PDB entry 3GLG | X-ray diffraction, 3.25 A resolution | chains A and K of the 7 polymer chains in the assembly

== Chain A ==
Molecule: DNA polymerase III subunit delta
Organism: Escherichia coli
Notes: EC 2.7.7.7
UniProt: P28630 (HOLA_ECOLI); residue numbers follow UniProt; this construct covers 1-343
Sequence (343 residues; row label = number of the first residue in the row):
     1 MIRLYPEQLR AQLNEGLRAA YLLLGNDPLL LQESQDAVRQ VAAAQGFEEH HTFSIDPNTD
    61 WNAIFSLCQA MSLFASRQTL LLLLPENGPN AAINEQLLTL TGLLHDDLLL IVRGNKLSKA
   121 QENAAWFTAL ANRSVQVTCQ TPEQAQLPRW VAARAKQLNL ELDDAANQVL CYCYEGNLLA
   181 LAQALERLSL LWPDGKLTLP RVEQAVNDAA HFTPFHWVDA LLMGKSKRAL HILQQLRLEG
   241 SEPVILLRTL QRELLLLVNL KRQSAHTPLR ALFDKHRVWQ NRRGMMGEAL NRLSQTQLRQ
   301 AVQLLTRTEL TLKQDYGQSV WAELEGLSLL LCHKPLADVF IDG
Unresolved in the structure: 334-343
From the paper describing this entry:
  - binding site for the 10-nt DNA strand: Tyr-316

== Chain K ==
Molecule: 20-nt DNA strand
Sequence (20 nucleotides; numbered 1 to 20; the number before each row is that of its first residue):
     1 TTTTTTTTTT TATAGGCCAG
Unresolved in the structure: 1-6

== Interface between chain A and chain K ==
Pairs across the interface - 15 pairs, chain A then chain K:
  Phe-215(A) / DT7(K)  stacking on the base
  Phe-215(A) / DT8(K)  base contact
  Glu-242(A) / DT9(K)  base contact
  Glu-242(A) / DT10(K)  base contact
  Val-244(A) / DT9(K)  phosphate contact
  Val-244(A) / DT10(K)  base contact
  Ile-245(A) / DT9(K)  sugar contact
  Arg-248(A) / DT9(K)  sugar contact
  Arg-248(A) / DT10(K)  salt bridge to the phosphate
  Thr-249(A) / DT8(K)  sugar contact
  Arg-252(A) / DT7(K)  sugar contact
  Arg-252(A) / DT8(K)  salt bridge to the phosphate
  Arg-252(A) / DT9(K)  salt bridge to the phosphate
  Arg-282(A) / DT7(K)  hydrogen bond to the base
  Lys-313(A) / DT10(K)  salt bridge to the phosphate
Interface residues without a listed pair, chain A (11 interface residues in all): Pro-214, Leu-312

== Summary ==
11 residues of chain A face 4 of chain K across their interface, with 1 hydrogen bond, 4 salt bridges and 1
aromatic stacking contact. Polar pairs include Arg-282(A)/DT7(K), Arg-248(A)/DT10(K) and Arg-252(A)/DT8(K).
The paper reports a binding site for the 10-nt DNA strand at Tyr-316(A).
Here chain A is DNA polymerase III subunit delta (Escherichia coli) and chain K is a 20-nt DNA strand. Entry
3GLG (Crystal Structure of a Mutant (gammaT157A) E. coli Clamp Loader Bound to Primer-Template DNA) was
determined by X-ray diffraction, deposited together with 3GLF, 3GLH and 3GLI.
